Entry 3DVI (X-ray diffraction, 1.53 A resolution); this record covers chain A.

[Chain A]
Protein: Amyloidogenic light chain variable domain AL-103
Organism: Homo sapiens
Notes: engineered mutation(s): N34I, D92H, Q100P, 95ProIns
Chain sequence (109 residues; each row starts with the number of its first residue; numbering starts at 0):
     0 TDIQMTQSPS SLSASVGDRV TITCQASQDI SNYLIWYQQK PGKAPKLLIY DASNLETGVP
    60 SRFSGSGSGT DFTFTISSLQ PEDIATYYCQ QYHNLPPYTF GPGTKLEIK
Disulfide bonds: Cys23-Cys88
What the authors report for this chain:
  - self-association interface (contacts with another copy of this molecule): Ile34
  - mutagenesis - I34N: increased stability
  - conformationally variable residues (loop rearrangement): Pro95

[Overview]
The paper reports that I34N increases stability; conformational variability at Pro95.
Chain A is Amyloidogenic light chain variable domain AL-103 (Homo sapiens); the structure, Crystal structure
of kappa 1 amyloidogenic light chain variable domain, was determined by X-ray diffraction, deposited together
with 3DVF.
